PDB entry 5JFW | X-ray diffraction, 1.52 A resolution | chain A

== Chain A ==
Protein: High affinity nerve growth factor receptor
From: Homo sapiens
Notes: EC 2.7.10.1
UniProtKB: P04629 (NTRK1_HUMAN), isoform P04629-4; residues 502-796 here correspond to UniProt positions 404-698 (UniProt number = residue number - 98)
Chain sequence (308 residues; each row starts with the number of its first residue):
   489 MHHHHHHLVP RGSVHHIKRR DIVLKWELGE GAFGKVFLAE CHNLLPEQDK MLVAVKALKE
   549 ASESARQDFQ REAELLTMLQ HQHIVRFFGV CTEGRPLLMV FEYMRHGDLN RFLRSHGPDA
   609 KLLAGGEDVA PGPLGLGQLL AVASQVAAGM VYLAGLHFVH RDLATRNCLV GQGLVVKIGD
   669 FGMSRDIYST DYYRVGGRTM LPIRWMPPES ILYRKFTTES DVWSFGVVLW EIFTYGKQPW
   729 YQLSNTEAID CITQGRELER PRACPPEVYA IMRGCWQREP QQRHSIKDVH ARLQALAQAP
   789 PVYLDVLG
Not modelled in the structure: 607-616, 671-688, 794-796
Sequence notes: initiating methionine (489); expression tag (490-501)
Small-molecule neighbours: PF-05247452 (6K2; 2-(4-cyanophenyl)-N-{5-[7-(propan-2-yl)-7H-pyrrolo[2,3-d]pyrimidine-5-carbonyl]pyridin-3-yl}acetamide): Leu516, Gly517, Val524, Ala542, Lys544, Glu560, Leu564, Leu567, Ile572, Val573, Phe589, Glu590, Tyr591, Met592, Gly595, Asp596, Leu641, Phe646, His648, Leu657, Ile666, Gly667, Asp668, Phe669
What the authors report for this chain:
  - binding site for PF-05247452: Glu590, Met592

== In short ==
Chain A binds PF-05247452. The paper reports a binding site for PF-05247452 at Glu590 and Met592.
Chain A is High affinity nerve growth factor receptor (Homo sapiens); the structure, Crystal structure of TrkA
in complex with PF-05247452, was determined by X-ray diffraction together with 5JFS, 5JFV and 5JFX from the
same study.
